PDB entry 7JZY | electron microscopy, 3.60 A resolution | chains M and I of the 12 polymer chains in the assembly

== Chain M ==
Molecule: 61-nt RNA strand
From: Pseudomonas aeruginosa
Sequence (61 nucleotides; each row starts with the number of its first residue):
     1 CUAAGAAAUU CACGGCGGGC UUGAUGUCCG CGUCUACCUG AUUCACUGCC GUAUAGGCAG
    61 C
Differences from the reference sequence: conflict A41 (G1458 in 313291946), A53 (G1446 in 313291946)

== Chain I ==
Protein: CRISPR type I-F/YPEST-associated protein Csy3
From: Pseudomonas aeruginosa
Reference sequence: A0A444M080 (A0A444M080_PSEAI); residues 20-361 here correspond to UniProt positions 1-342 (UniProt number = residue number - 19)
Amino-acid sequence (342 residues; numbered 20 to 361; the number before each row is that of its first residue):
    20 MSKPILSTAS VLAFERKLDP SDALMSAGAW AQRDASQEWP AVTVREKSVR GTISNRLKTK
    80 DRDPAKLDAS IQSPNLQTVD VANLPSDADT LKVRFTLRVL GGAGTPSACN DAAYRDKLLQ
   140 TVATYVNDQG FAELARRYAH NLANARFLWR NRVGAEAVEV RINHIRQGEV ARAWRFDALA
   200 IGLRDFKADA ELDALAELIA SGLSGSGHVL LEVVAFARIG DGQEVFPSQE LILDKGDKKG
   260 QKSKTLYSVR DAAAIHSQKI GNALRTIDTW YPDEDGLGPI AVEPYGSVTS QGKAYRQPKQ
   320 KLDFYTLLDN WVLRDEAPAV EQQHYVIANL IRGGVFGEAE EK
Unresolved in the structure: 20-23, 359-361

== How chain M and chain I interact ==
Contacting residue pairs (43; chain M residue first):
  A4(M) - Ala127(I)  base contact
  G5(M) - Ala32(I)  sugar contact
  G5(M) - Phe33(I)  hydrogen bond to the sugar
  G5(M) - Glu34(I)  phosphate contact
  G5(M) - Gly353(I)  sugar contact
  G5(M) - Val354(I)  base contact
  A6(M) - Phe33(I)  sugar contact
  A6(M) - Glu34(I)  phosphate contact
  A6(M) - Arg35(I)  hydrogen bond to the phosphate
  A6(M) - Arg351(I)  hydrogen bond to the sugar
  A6(M) - Gly352(I)  sugar contact
  A6(M) - Gly353(I)  sugar contact
  A6(M) - Val354(I)  base contact
  A7(M) - Arg35(I)  salt bridge to the phosphate
  A7(M) - Arg284(I)  sugar contact
  A7(M) - Arg351(I)  sugar contact
  A8(M) - Trp168(I)  base contact
  A8(M) - Gln277(I)  sugar contact
  A8(M) - Lys278(I)  hydrogen bond to the base
  A8(M) - Asn281(I)  hydrogen bond to the base
  A8(M) - Arg284(I)  salt bridge to the phosphate
  A8(M) - Glu302(I)  phosphate contact
  A8(M) - Thr308(I)  base contact
  A8(M) - Ser309(I)  hydrogen bond to the base
  U9(M) - Gln248(I)  hydrogen bond to the sugar
  U9(M) - Leu250(I)  base contact
  U9(M) - His275(I)  salt bridge to the phosphate
  U9(M) - Gln277(I)  hydrogen bond to the phosphate
  U10(M) - Gln248(I)  phosphate contact
  U10(M) - Lys278(I)  salt bridge to the phosphate
  C11(M) - Arg169(I)  salt bridge to the phosphate
  A12(M) - Arg169(I)  salt bridge to the phosphate
  C13(M) - Val68(I)  sugar contact
  C13(M) - Arg69(I)  hydrogen bond to the sugar
  C13(M) - Gly70(I)  phosphate contact
  C13(M) - Asn94(I)  base contact
  C13(M) - Gln96(I)  base contact
  G14(M) - Arg69(I)  hydrogen bond to the sugar
  G14(M) - Gly70(I)  phosphate contact
  G15(M) - Ser67(I)  sugar contact
  G15(M) - Val68(I)  phosphate contact
  G15(M) - Arg69(I)  hydrogen bond to the phosphate
  G15(M) - Leu95(I)  base contact
Other interface residues (no listed pair), chain I (35 interface residues in all): Val30, Thr71, Pro93, Ser247, Glu249, Ile251, Val307

== In short ==
12 residues of chain M face 35 of chain I across their interface; the contacts include 11 hydrogen bonds and 6
salt bridges. Polar contacts include A8(M)-Lys278(I), A8(M)-Asn281(I) and A8(M)-Ser309(I).
Chain M is a 61-nt RNA strand and chain I is CRISPR type I-F/YPEST-associated protein Csy3, both from
Pseudomonas aeruginosa; the structure, CryoEM structure of a CRISPR-Cas complex, was determined by electron
microscopy.
